7Q8W - chain A; structure by X-ray diffraction, 2.02 A resolution.

Chain A:
Name: Tau-tubulin kinase 1
Source organism: Homo sapiens
Notes: EC 2.7.11.1
UniProtKB: Q5TCY1 (TTBK1_HUMAN); residue numbers follow UniProt; this construct covers 13-320
Amino-acid sequence (309 residues; row label = number of the first residue in the row):
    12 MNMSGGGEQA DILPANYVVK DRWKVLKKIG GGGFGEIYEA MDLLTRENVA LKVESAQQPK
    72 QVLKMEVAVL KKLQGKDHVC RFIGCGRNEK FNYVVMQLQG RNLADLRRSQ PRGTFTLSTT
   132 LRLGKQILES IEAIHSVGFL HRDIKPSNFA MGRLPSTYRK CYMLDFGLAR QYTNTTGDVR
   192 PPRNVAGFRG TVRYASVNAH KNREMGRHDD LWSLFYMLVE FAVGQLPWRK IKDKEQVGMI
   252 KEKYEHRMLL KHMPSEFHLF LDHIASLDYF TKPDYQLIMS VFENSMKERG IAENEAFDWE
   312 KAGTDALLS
Unresolved in the structure: 12-20, 313-320
Sequence notes: initiating methionine (12)
Small-molecule neighbours: 9IO (N-(4-methoxyphenyl)-7H-pyrrolo[2,3-d]pyrimidin-4-amine): Ile40, Gly41, Ile48, Ala61, Lys63, Cys91, Met107, Gln108, Leu109, Gln110, Asn113, Ser158, Leu175
UniProt features mapped onto this chain:
  - active site: Asp154 (Proton acceptor)
  - binding site (ATP): Ile40 to Ile48, Lys63
From the paper describing this entry:
  - binding site for 9IO: Gln108, Gln110, Leu175
  - conformationally variable residues: Leu175

In short:
Ligands of chain A: compound 9IO. Curated annotation (UniProt) lists active-site residue Asp154 and 10
ATP-binding residues. From the paper: a binding site for 9IO at Gln108, Gln110 and Leu175; conformational
variability at Leu175.
Chain A is Tau-tubulin kinase 1 (Homo sapiens); the structure, Crystal structure of TTBK1 in complex with
VNG1.35 (compound 23), was determined by X-ray diffraction (same publication as 7QHW, 7Q8V, 7Q8Y, 7Q8Z and
7Q90).
